Entry 7YED (electron microscopy, 3.00 A resolution); this record covers chains R and U of the 25 polymer chains in the assembly.

Chain R:
Molecule: RNA-directed RNA polymerase
From: Mammalian orthoreovirus 3
UniProtKB: C9E870 (C9E870_9VIRU); residues 1-1267 here = UniProt positions 1-1267
Amino-acid sequence (1267 residues; numbered 1 to 1267; the number before each row is that of its first residue):
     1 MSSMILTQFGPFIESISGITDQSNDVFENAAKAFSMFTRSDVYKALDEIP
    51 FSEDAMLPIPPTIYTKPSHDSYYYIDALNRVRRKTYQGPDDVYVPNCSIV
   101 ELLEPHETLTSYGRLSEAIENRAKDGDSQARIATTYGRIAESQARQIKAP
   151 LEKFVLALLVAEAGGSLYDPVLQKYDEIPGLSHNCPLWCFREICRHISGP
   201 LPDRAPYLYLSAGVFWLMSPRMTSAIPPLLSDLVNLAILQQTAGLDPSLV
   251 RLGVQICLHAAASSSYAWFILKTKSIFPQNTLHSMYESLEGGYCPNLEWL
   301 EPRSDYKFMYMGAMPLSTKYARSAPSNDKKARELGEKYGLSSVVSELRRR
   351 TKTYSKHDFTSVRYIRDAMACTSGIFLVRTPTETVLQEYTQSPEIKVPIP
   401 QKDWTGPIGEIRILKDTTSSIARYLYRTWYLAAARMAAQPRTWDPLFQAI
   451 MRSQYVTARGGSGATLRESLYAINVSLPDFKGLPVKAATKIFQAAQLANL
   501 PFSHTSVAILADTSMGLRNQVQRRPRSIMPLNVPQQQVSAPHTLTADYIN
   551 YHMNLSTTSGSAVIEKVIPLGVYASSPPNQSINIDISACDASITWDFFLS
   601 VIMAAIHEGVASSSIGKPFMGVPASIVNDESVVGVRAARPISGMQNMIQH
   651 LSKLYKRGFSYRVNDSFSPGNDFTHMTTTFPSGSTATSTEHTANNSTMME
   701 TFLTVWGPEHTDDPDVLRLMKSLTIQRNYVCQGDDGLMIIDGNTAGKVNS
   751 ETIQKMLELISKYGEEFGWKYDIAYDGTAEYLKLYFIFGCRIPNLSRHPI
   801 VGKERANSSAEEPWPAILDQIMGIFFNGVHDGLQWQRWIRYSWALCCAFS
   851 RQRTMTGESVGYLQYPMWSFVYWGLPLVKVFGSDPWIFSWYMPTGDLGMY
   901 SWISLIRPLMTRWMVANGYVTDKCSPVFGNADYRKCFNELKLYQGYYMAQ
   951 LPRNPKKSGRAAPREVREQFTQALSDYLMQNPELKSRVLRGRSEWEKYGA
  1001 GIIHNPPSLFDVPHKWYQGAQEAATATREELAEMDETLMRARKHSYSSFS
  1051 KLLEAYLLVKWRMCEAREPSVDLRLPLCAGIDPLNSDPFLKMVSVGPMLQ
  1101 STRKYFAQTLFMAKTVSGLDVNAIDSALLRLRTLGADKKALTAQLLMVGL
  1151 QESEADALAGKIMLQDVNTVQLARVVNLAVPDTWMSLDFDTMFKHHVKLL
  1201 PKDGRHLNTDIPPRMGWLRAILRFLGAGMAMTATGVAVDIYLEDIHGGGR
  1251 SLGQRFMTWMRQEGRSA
Unresolved in the structure: 1-2, 854-860, 1264-1267
Ligand contacts: UTP (uridine 5'-triphosphate): R523, R526, S527, I586, S587, A588, C589, D590, S682, T687, H691, D734

Chain U:
Molecule: Mu-2 protein
From: Mammalian orthoreovirus 3
UniProtKB: C9E872 (C9E872_9VIRU); residues 1-736 here = UniProt positions 1-736
Amino-acid sequence (736 residues; numbered 1 to 736; the number before each row is that of its first residue):
     1 MAYIAVPAVVDSRSSEAIGLLESFGVDAGSDANDVSYQDHDYVVDQLQYM
    51 LDGYEAGDVIDALVYRNWLHHSVYCLLPPKSQLLEYWKSNPSVIPDNVDR
   101 RLRKRLMLKKDLRKDDEYNQLARAFKISDVYAPLISSTTSPMTMIQNLNQ
   151 GEIVYTTTDRVIGARVLLYAPRKYYASTLSFTMTRCVLPFGKEVSRVPHS
   201 RFNVGTFPSIATPKCSVMSGVDIESIPNEFIKLFYQRVKSIHANILNDIS
   251 PQIVSDMINRKRLRVHTPSNRRAAQLMHLPYHVKRGASHVDVYRVDVVNV
   301 LFEVVDVADGLRSVSRKLIMHTVPVCILELLGIEIADYCIRQEDGMFTDW
   351 FLLLTMLSDGLTDRRTHCQYLINPSSMPPDVILNISITGFINRHTIDVMP
   401 DVYDFIKPIGAVLPKGSFKSTIMRVLDSISVLGVKIMPRAHVVDSDEVGE
   451 QMEPTFEHAVMEIYKGIAGVDSLDDLTKWVLNSDLVPHDDRLGQLFQAFL
   501 PLAKDLLAPMARQFYDNSMSEGRLLTFAHADSELLNANYFGHLLRLKIPY
   551 ITEVNLMIRKNREGGELFQLVLSYLYKMYATSAQPKWFGSLLRLLICPWL
   601 HMEKLIGEADPASTSAEIGWHVPREQLMQDGWCGCEDGFIPYVSIRAPRL
   651 VIEELMEKNWGQYHAQVIVTDQLVVGEPRRVSAKAVIKGNHLPVKLISRF
   701 ACFTLTSKYEMRLPCGHSTGRGAAYNARLAFRSDLA
Unresolved in the structure: 1, 178-196, 260-288, 629-636

How chain R and chain U interact:
Contacting residue pairs (74; chain R residue first):
  A77(R) - N517(U)
  L78(R) - D516(U)
  N79(R) - Q666(U)
  T390(R) - R512(U)
  T390(R) - N538(U)
  S392(R) - K504(U)
  S392(R) - N536(U)  hydrogen bond
  P393(R) - K504(U)  hydrogen bond (backbone-side chain)
  E394(R) - L500(U)
  E394(R) - K504(U)  salt bridge
  I395(R) - F496(U)
  I395(R) - L500(U)
  K396(R) - F496(U)
  K396(R) - Q497(U)
  V397(R) - Q497(U)
  P398(R) - F496(U)
  P398(R) - M578(U)
  Q401(R) - K577(U)
  Q401(R) - S582(U)
  K402(R) - D489(U)  salt bridge
  W404(R) - S582(U)  hydrogen bond
  P407(R) - Q584(U)
  R412(R) - S582(U)
  R412(R) - Q584(U)
  E468(R) - F405(U)
  Y471(R) - K695(U)  hydrogen bond
  A472(R) - K695(U)
  N474(R) - K695(U)
  P501(R) - Q48(U)
  S503(R) - Q48(U)  hydrogen bond
  W595(R) - S582(U)
  D596(R) - T581(U)
  G616(R) - E55(U)
  G616(R) - A56(U)
  P618(R) - L51(U)
  P618(R) - D52(U)
  P618(R) - Y54(U)
  G621(R) - D52(U)
  V622(R) - D52(U)
  A624(R) - L233(U)
  S625(R) - E229(U)  hydrogen bond
  I626(R) - E229(U)  hydrogen bond (backbone-side chain)
  I626(R) - L233(U)  hydrophobic
  I626(R) - Q236(U)
  N628(R) - E224(U)
  G634(R) - H367(U)
  R636(R) - E224(U)
  A637(R) - E224(U)
  A638(R) - E224(U)  hydrogen bond (backbone-side chain)
  A638(R) - K232(U)
  A638(R) - Q236(U)
  P640(R) - Q236(U)
  K656(R) - A583(U)
  R657(R) - L535(U)
  R657(R) - Y539(U)  hydrogen bond (side chain-backbone)
  R657(R) - G541(U)  hydrogen bond (side chain-backbone)
  R657(R) - L543(U)
  R662(R) - G689(U)  hydrogen bond (side chain-backbone)
  R662(R) - N690(U)
  G670(R) - K688(U)  hydrogen bond (backbone-side chain)
  D672(R) - K688(U)  salt bridge
  D672(R) - G689(U)  hydrogen bond (side chain-backbone)
  T674(R) - F540(U)
  H675(R) - N538(U)
  M676(R) - N538(U)  hydrogen bond (backbone-side chain)
  M676(R) - Y539(U)
  M676(R) - F540(U)  hydrophobic
  T677(R) - N538(U)
  Q972(R) - A176(U)
  Q972(R) - S177(U)  hydrogen bond
  Q980(R) - D52(U)
  Q980(R) - R160(U)  hydrogen bond (backbone-side chain)
  N981(R) - R160(U)
  P982(R) - R160(U)
Also at the interface, not in a pair above, chain R (59 interface residues in all): R80, Y389, S469, F502, P623, E630, V635, T678, E996
Also at the interface, not in a pair above, chain U (52 interface residues in all): R123, S137, Q369, D404, P501, S520, R545, V686, H691, P693

Overview:
The interface between chain R and chain U involves 59 residues on one side and 52 on the other, with 16
hydrogen bonds and 3 salt bridges. Among the polar pairs are E394(R)-K504(U), K402(R)-D489(U) and
D672(R)-K688(U). Ligands of chain R: UTP.
Here chain R is RNA-directed RNA polymerase and chain U is Mu-2 protein, both from Mammalian orthoreovirus 3.
Entry 7YED (In situ structure of polymerase complex of mammalian reovirus in the elongation state) was
determined by electron microscopy (same publication as 7YEV, 7YEZ, 7YF0 and 7YFE).
